PDB entry 7VXH | electron microscopy, 2.95 A resolution | chains A and D of the 4 polymer chains in the assembly

[Chain A]
Molecule: Capsid protein VP1
From: Coxsackievirus B3
UniProtKB: P03313 (POLG_CXB3N); residues 1-284 here correspond to UniProt positions 571-854 (UniProt number = residue number + 570)
Amino-acid sequence (284 residues; numbered 1 to 284; the number before each row is that of its first residue):
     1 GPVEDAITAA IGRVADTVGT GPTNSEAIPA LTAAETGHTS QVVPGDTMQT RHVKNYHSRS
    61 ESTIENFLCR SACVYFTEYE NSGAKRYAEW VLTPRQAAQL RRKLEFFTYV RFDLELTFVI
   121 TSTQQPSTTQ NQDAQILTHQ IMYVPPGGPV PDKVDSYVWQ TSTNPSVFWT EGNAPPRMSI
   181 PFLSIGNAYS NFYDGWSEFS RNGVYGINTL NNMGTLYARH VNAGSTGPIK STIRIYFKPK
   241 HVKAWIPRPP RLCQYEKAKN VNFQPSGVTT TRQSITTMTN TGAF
Not modelled in the structure: 1-12, 281-284
Differences from the reference sequence: conflict Glu80 (Lys650 in P03313)

[Chain D]
Molecule: Capsid protein VP4
From: Coxsackievirus B3
UniProtKB: P03313 (POLG_CXB3N); numbering as in UniProt (aligned over 1-69)
Amino-acid sequence (69 residues; numbered 1 to 69; the number before each row is that of its first residue):
     1 MGAQVSTQKT GAHETGLNAS GNSIIHYTNI NYYKDAASNS ANRQDFTQDP GKFTEPVKDI
    61 MIKSLPALN
Not modelled in the structure: 1, 14-24
Differences from the reference sequence: conflict Gly16 (Arg in P03313)

[Interface between chain A and chain D]
Pairs across the interface (39; chain A residue first):
  Arg13(A) - Ala12(D)
  Ile28(A) - Lys63(D)
  Ile28(A) - Pro66(D)  hydrophobic
  Pro29(A) - Lys63(D)
  Ala33(A) - Ala67(D)  hydrophobic
  Ala33(A) - Leu68(D)  hydrophobic
  Thr36(A) - Val57(D)
  Gly37(A) - Pro56(D)
  His38(A) - Thr54(D)
  His38(A) - Glu55(D)  salt bridge
  His38(A) - Met61(D)
  Thr39(A) - Thr54(D)  hydrogen bond (backbone-backbone)
  Gln41(A) - Thr54(D)
  Gln41(A) - Glu55(D)
  Gln41(A) - Lys63(D)
  Val43(A) - Lys63(D)
  Asp46(A) - Lys63(D)  salt bridge
  Tyr56(A) - His13(D)
  Ser58(A) - Lys9(D)
  Arg59(A) - Gln48(D)
  Ser60(A) - Lys9(D)
  Ser60(A) - Phe46(D)
  Thr63(A) - Phe46(D)
  Glu65(A) - Ala41(D)
  Glu65(A) - Asn42(D)  hydrogen bond (side chain-backbone)
  Asn66(A) - Arg43(D)  hydrogen bond
  Cys69(A) - Ala41(D)  hydrophobic
  Cys69(A) - Arg43(D)  hydrogen bond (backbone-side chain)
  Asp113(A) - Ala37(D)
  Ser179(A) - Ala37(D)
  Ser179(A) - Ser38(D)
  Lys238(A) - Arg43(D)
  Lys240(A) - Ala37(D)  hydrogen bond (side chain-backbone)
  Lys240(A) - Asn39(D)  hydrogen bond (side chain-backbone)
  His241(A) - Ala36(D)
  His241(A) - Asn39(D)
  His241(A) - Ser40(D)  hydrogen bond (side chain-backbone)
  His241(A) - Asn42(D)
  Pro247(A) - Phe53(D)
Also at the interface, not in a pair above, chain A (29 interface residues in all): Ala27, Thr32, Val42, Pro181
Also at the interface, not in a pair above, chain D (25 interface residues in all): Ser64, Leu65

[In short]
29 residues of chain A face 25 of chain D across their interface, with 7 hydrogen bonds and 2 salt bridges.
Polar pairs include His38(A)-Glu55(D), Asp46(A)-Lys63(D) and Glu65(A)-Asn42(D).
Chain A is Capsid protein VP1 and chain D is Capsid protein VP4, both from Coxsackievirus B3; the structure,
Coxsackievirus B3 full particle at pH7.4 (VP3-234Q), was determined by electron microscopy together with 7VXZ,
7VY0, 7VY5, 7VY6, 7VYK, 7VYL and 3 further entries from the same study.
